PDB entry 2XXQ | X-ray diffraction, 1.77 A resolution | chain A

# Chain A
Name: CPS2A
Source organism: Streptococcus pneumoniae
Notes: fragment: c-terminal domain, residues 98-481
UniProtKB: Q9ZII9 (Q9ZII9_STRP2); residues 98-481 here = UniProt positions 98-481
Amino-acid sequence (398 residues; each row starts with the number of its first residue):
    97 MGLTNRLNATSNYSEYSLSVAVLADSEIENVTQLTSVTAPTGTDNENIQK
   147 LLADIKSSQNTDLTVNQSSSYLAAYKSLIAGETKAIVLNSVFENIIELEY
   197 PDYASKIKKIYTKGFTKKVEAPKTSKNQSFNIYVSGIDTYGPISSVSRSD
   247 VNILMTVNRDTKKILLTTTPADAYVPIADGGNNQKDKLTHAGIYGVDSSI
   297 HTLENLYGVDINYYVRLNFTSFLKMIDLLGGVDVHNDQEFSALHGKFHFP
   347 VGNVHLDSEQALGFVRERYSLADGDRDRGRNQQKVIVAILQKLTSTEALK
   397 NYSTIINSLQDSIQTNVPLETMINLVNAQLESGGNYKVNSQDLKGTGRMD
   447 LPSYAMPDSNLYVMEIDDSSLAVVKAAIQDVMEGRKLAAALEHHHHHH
Unresolved in the structure: 97-109, 483-494
Sequence notes: expression tag (97, 482-494); engineered mutation Ala267 (Arg in Q9ZII9)
Ligand contacts: ZTP ((2Z,6Z,10Z,14Z,18Z,22Z,26Z)-3,7,11,15,19,23,27,31-octamethyldotriaconta-2,6,10,14,18,22,26,30-octaen-1-yl trihydrogen diphosphate): Phe226, Ile228, Val230, Gly232, Ile233, Asp234, Arg244, Asp246, Val247, Met251, Val311, Leu313, Asn314, Phe315, Phe318, Met321, Val361, Arg362, Arg364, Arg374, Gln378, Val381, Ile382, Ile385, Leu386, Leu389, Thr390, Leu395, Met418, Leu421, Val422, Gln425, Tyr432

# In short
Ligands of chain A: compound ZTP.
Chain A is CPS2A (Streptococcus pneumoniae); the structure, A widespread family of bacterial cell wall
assembly proteins, was determined by X-ray diffraction (same publication as 2XXP, 3TEL and 3TFL).
